PDB entry 7S81 | X-ray diffraction, 3.60 A resolution | chains K and I of the 8 polymer chains in the assembly

[Chain K]
Molecule: Poly [ADP-ribose] polymerase 1
From: Homo sapiens
Notes: EC 2.4.2.30, 2.4.2.-; fragment: WGR domain and helical domain (HD)
UniProt: P09874 (PARP1_HUMAN); residue numbers follow UniProt; this construct covers 527-646, 661-786
Sequence (266 residues; row label = number of the first residue in the row; note: 14 numbers in that range are skipped by the numbering (no residue carries them; nothing is unmodelled there)):
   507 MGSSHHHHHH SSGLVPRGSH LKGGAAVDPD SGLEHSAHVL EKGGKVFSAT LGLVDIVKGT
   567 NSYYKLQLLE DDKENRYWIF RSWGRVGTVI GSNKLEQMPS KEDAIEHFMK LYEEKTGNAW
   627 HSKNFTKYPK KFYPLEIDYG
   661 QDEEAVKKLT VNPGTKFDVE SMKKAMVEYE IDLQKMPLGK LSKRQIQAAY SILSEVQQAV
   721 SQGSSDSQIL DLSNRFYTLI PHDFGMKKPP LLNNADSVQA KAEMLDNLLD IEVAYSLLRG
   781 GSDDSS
Not modelled in the structure: 507-530, 661-689, 777-786
Differences from the reference sequence: initiating methionine (507); expression tag (508-526); variant Ala762 (Val in P09874)
Curated features (UniProtKB/Swiss-Prot):
  - modified residue: Thr594 (Phosphothreonine), Lys600 (N6-acetyllysine), Lys621 (N6-acetyllysine), Ser782 (Phosphoserine), Ser786 (Phosphoserine)
  - cross-link (Glycyl lysine isopeptide (Lys-Gly)): Lys528 (interchain with G-Cter in SUMO2), Lys748 (interchain with G-Cter in SUMO1)
What the authors report for this chain:
  - mutagenesis - G558L, G558V, V687A/E688A, L698A/L701A: unchanged binding to DNA
  - mutagenesis - M686G/V687P, L698A/L701A: increased catalytic activity on DNA-independent
  - mutagenesis - M686G/V687P (8-fold), L713F: increased binding to DNA
  - mutagenesis - G558E (Kd 118.5 nM), Y569A (Kd 78.3 nM), Y569L (Kd 164.2 nM): decreased binding to DNA
  - mutagenesis - G558E: unchanged binding to EB-47
  - mutagenesis - Y569A, Y569L, L698A/L701A: decreased catalytic activity on DNA
  - mutagenesis - L713F: increased catalytic activity on DNA
  - mutagenesis - G558L, G558V: unchanged catalytic activity on DNA
  - mutagenesis - G558E: abolished catalytic activity on DNA

[Chain I]
Molecule: Poly [ADP-ribose] polymerase 1
From: Homo sapiens
Notes: EC 2.4.2.30, 2.4.2.-; fragment: first zinc finger (Zn1)
UniProt: P09874 (PARP1_HUMAN); numbering as in UniProt (aligned over 1-96)
Sequence (116 residues; numbered -19 to 96; the number before each row is that of its first residue; numbers below 1 keep their minus sign (Met-19 is residue -19)):
   -19 MGSSHHHHHH SSGLVPRGSH MAESSDKLYR VEYAKSGRAS CKKCSESIPK DSLRMAIMVQ
    41 SPMFDGKVPH WYHFSCFWKV GHSIRHPDVE VDGFSELRWD DQQKVKKTAE AGGVTG
Not modelled in the structure: -19 to 4, 92-96
Differences from the reference sequence: initiating methionine (-19); expression tag (-18 to 0)
Curated features (UniProtKB/Swiss-Prot):
  - zinc finger: Tyr9 to Gly93 (PARP-type 1)
  - binding site (Zn(2+)): Cys21, Cys24, His53, Cys56
  - modified residue: Ala2 (N-acetylalanine), Ser41 (Phosphoserine)

[Chain K / chain I interface]
Residue-residue contacts (14):
  Val563(K) - Ser5(I)
  Thr566(K) - Asp45(I)
  Asn567(K) - Asp45(I)  hydrogen bond (backbone-side chain)
  Ser568(K) - Asp45(I)  hydrogen bond
  Trp589(K) - Met43(I)  hydrogen bond (side chain-backbone)
  Trp589(K) - Phe44(I)
  Arg591(K) - Asp45(I)  salt bridge
  Ile596(K) - Gln40(I)
  Ile596(K) - Ser41(I)
  Ile596(K) - Phe44(I)
  Gly597(K) - Pro42(I)  hydrogen bond (backbone-backbone)
  Gly597(K) - Met43(I)
  Ser598(K) - Met43(I)
  Met746(K) - Gln40(I)
Also at the interface, not in a pair above, chain K (12 interface residues in all): Gly590, Lys748

[Summary]
12 residues of chain K and 7 residues of chain I are in contact; the contacts include 4 hydrogen bonds and 1
salt bridge. Polar contacts include Arg591(K)-Asp45(I), Asn567(K)-Asp45(I) and Ser568(K)-Asp45(I). From the
paper: G558E, Y569A and Y569L of chain K reduce binding to DNA; Y569A, Y569L and L698A/L701A of chain K reduce
catalytic activity on DNA; 9 substitutions were tested in all.
Here chain K is Poly [ADP-ribose] polymerase 1 and chain I is Poly [ADP-ribose] polymerase 1, both from Homo
sapiens. Entry 7S81 (Structure of human PARP1 domains (Zn1, Zn3, WGR, HD) bound to a DNA double strand break)
was determined by X-ray diffraction, deposited together with 7S68, 7S6H and 7S6M.
